PDB entry 6UV1 | X-ray diffraction, 2.31 A resolution | chains A and C

Chain A:
Protein: Probable ATP-dependent RNA helicase DDX17
From: Homo sapiens
Notes: EC 3.6.4.13
UniProt: Q92841 (DDX17_HUMAN); residues 32-477 here correspond to UniProt positions 111-556 (UniProt number = residue number + 79)
Sequence (448 residues; row label = number of the first residue in the row):
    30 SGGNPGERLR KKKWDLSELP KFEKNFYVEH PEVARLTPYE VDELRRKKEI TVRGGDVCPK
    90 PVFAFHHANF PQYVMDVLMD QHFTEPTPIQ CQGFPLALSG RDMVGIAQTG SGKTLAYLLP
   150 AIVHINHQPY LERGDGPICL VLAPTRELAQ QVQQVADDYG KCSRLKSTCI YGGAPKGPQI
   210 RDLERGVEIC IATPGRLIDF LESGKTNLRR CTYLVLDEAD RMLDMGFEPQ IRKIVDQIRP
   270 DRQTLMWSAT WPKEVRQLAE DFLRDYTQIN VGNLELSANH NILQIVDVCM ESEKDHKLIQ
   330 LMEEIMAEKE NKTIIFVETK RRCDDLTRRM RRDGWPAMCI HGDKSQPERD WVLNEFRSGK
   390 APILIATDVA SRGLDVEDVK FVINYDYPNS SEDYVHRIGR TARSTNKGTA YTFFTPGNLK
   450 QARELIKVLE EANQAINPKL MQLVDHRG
Not modelled in the structure: 30-37, 476-477
Differences from the reference sequence: expression tag (30-31)
Ligand contacts: ADP / beryllium trifluoride: Phe94, Gln110, Phe112, Glu114, Pro115, Thr116, Gln119, Gln137, Thr138, Gly139, Ser140, Gly141, Lys142, Thr143, Leu144, Glu247, Ala278, Gly402, Asp404, Arg429, Arg432, Ser433
UniProt features mapped onto this chain:
  - motif: Phe92 to Cys120 (Q motif), Asp246 to Asp249 (DEAD box)
  - binding site (ATP): Ala136 to Thr143
  - modified residue: Lys42 (N6-acetyllysine), Thr444 (Phosphothreonine)
  - cross-link (Glycyl lysine isopeptide (Lys-Gly)): Lys50 (interchain with G-Cter in SUMO), Lys449 (interchain with G-Cter in SUMO2)
Reported in the primary citation:
  - binding site for the ligand ADP: Thr143, Arg432
  - binding site for RNA rU10 (chain C): Arg175, Gly371, Arg378
  - mutagenesis - G371R: abolished binding to pri-miR-125a
  - post-translational modification sites: Tyr56 (citing earlier work)
  - mutagenesis - Y56E: decreased stability
  - disease-associated variants - R432C: decreased catalytic activity on ATP (citing earlier work)
  - disease-associated variants - T143A: decreased catalytic activity on ATP
  - mutagenesis - K142A/E247Q: abolished catalytic activity on ATP
  - disease-associated variants - R175G, R250G, G371R, R378T: decreased catalytic activity (RNA-dependent ATPase activity)
  - mutagenesis - Y56E: increased catalytic activity on ATP
  - mutagenesis - Y56E: unchanged binding to RNA

Chain C:
Molecule: RNA rU10
Sequence (10 nucleotides; each row starts with the number of its first residue):
     2 UUUUUUUUUU
Not modelled in the structure: 9-11

Interface between chain A and chain C:
Residue-residue contacts (37):
  Pro173(A) - U5(C)  hydrogen bond to the sugar
  Pro173(A) - U6(C)  sugar contact
  Thr174(A) - U5(C)  sugar contact
  Thr174(A) - U6(C)  phosphate contact
  Arg175(A) - U6(C)  hydrogen bond to the phosphate
  Arg175(A) - U7(C)  salt bridge to the phosphate
  Tyr200(A) - U7(C)  phosphate contact
  Gly201(A) - U7(C)  hydrogen bond to the phosphate
  Gly201(A) - U8(C)  phosphate contact
  Gly202(A) - U7(C)  phosphate contact
  Gly202(A) - U8(C)  hydrogen bond to the phosphate
  Thr222(A) - U6(C)  hydrogen bond to the phosphate
  Thr222(A) - U7(C)  hydrogen bond to the phosphate
  Pro223(A) - U6(C)  sugar contact
  Gly224(A) - U6(C)  hydrogen bond to the sugar
  Gly224(A) - U7(C)  hydrogen bond to the phosphate
  Arg225(A) - U7(C)  hydrogen bond to the phosphate
  Arg225(A) - U8(C)  salt bridge to the phosphate
  Asp228(A) - U7(C)  hydrogen bond to the sugar
  Phe256(A) - U5(C)  base contact
  Phe256(A) - U6(C)  sugar contact
  Gln259(A) - U6(C)  hydrogen bond to the sugar
  Glu347(A) - U3(C)  hydrogen bond to the sugar
  Glu347(A) - U4(C)  sugar contact
  Thr348(A) - U3(C)  sugar contact
  Thr348(A) - U4(C)  phosphate contact
  Lys349(A) - U4(C)  hydrogen bond to the phosphate
  Lys349(A) - U5(C)  phosphate contact
  His370(A) - U5(C)  phosphate contact
  Gly371(A) - U5(C)  hydrogen bond to the phosphate
  Arg378(A) - U6(C)  salt bridge to the phosphate
  Thr396(A) - U4(C)  hydrogen bond to the phosphate
  Thr396(A) - U5(C)  hydrogen bond to the phosphate
  Asp397(A) - U4(C)  sugar contact
  Val398(A) - U4(C)  sugar contact
  Val398(A) - U5(C)  phosphate contact
  Asn418(A) - U3(C)  base contact
Interface residues without a listed pair, chain A (25 interface residues in all): Ala203, Lys205

Overview:
Chain A and chain C form an interface of 25 and 6 residues respectively; the contacts include 16 hydrogen
bonds and 3 salt bridges. Polar contacts include Pro173(A)-U5(C), Gly224(A)-U6(C) and Asp228(A)-U7(C). From
the paper: a binding site for RNA rU10 (chain C) at Arg175(A), Gly371(A) and Arg378(A); R175G, R250G and G371R
of chain A, among others, reduce catalytic activity (RNA-dependent ATPase activity); 8 substitutions were
tested in all.
Here chain A is Probable ATP-dependent RNA helicase DDX17 (Homo sapiens) and chain C is RNA rU10. Entry 6UV1
(Crystal structure of RNA helicase DDX17 in complex of rU10 RNA) was determined by X-ray diffraction (same
publication as 6UV0, 6UV2, 6UV3 and 6UV4).
